1J0E - chains A and B; structure by X-ray diffraction, 2.45 A resolution.

Chain A (and B):
Name: 1-aminocyclopropane-1-carboxylate deaminase
Source organism: Williopsis saturnus
Notes: EC 3.5.99.7; chain B of this document is another copy of the same molecule, construct and numbering; everything in this record applies to it too
Reference sequence: Q7M523 (1A1D_CYBSA); numbering as in UniProt (aligned over 1-341)
Chain sequence (341 residues; numbered 1 to 341; the number before each row is that of its first residue):
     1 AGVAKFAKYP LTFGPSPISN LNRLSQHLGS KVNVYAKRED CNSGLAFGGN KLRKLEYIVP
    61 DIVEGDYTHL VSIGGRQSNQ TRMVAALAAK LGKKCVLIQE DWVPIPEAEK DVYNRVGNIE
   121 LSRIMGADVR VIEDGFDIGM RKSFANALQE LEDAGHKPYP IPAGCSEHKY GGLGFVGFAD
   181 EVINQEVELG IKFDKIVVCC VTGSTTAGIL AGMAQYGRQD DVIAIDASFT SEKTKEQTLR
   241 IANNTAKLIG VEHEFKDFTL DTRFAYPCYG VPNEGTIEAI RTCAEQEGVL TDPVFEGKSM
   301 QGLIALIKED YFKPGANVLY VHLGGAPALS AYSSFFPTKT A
Modified residues: Lys51 ((2S)-2-amino-6-[[3-hydroxy-2-methyl-5-(phosphonooxymethyl)pyridin-4-yl]methylideneamino]hexanoic acid; LLP)
Differences from the reference sequence: engineered mutation Ala1 (Ser in Q7M523), Phe295 (Tyr in Q7M523)
Small-molecule neighbours: 1-aminocyclopropanecarboxylic acid (1AC): Lys51, Gly74, Gly75, Ser78, Asn79, Gln80, Trp102, Tyr269, Phe295

How chain A and chain B interact:
Residue-residue contacts (85):
  Phe13(A) with Pro17(B), hydrophobic; Cys41(B), hydrophobic
  Pro17(A) with Phe13(B), hydrophobic
  Arg23(A) with Ala89(B), hydrogen bond (side chain-backbone); Lys90(B); Gly92(B)
  Arg38(A) with Gly44(B), hydrogen bond (side chain-backbone)
  Cys41(A) with Phe13(B), hydrophobic; Gly44(B)
  Ser43(A) with Cys41(B)
  Gly44(A) with Arg38(B), hydrogen bond (backbone-side chain); Cys41(B); Val289(B)
  Leu45(A) with Glu287(B); Gly288(B)
  Ala46(A) with Gly288(B), hydrogen bond (backbone-backbone); Leu290(B), hydrophobic
  Phe47(A) with Phe47(B), hydrophobic; Leu290(B), hydrophobic; Ala326(B), hydrophobic; Pro327(B)
  Ala89(A) with Arg23(B), hydrogen bond (backbone-side chain); Ala284(B); Glu285(B); Gln286(B); Gly288(B)
  Lys90(A) with Arg23(B), hydrogen bond (backbone-side chain)
  Gly92(A) with Arg23(B)
  Val112(A) with Val112(B), hydrophobic
  Arg115(A) with Ala108(B); Glu109(B), salt bridge; Ser333(B)
  Val116(A) with Val116(B), hydrophobic; Ser330(B)
  Gly117(A) with Ser330(B), hydrogen bond (backbone-side chain)
  Glu120(A) with Leu329(B); Ser330(B), hydrogen bond (side chain-backbone); Tyr332(B); Ser333(B), hydrogen bond (side chain-backbone)
  Leu121(A) with Leu290(B), hydrophobic; Leu329(B), hydrophobic
  Arg123(A) with Arg281(B), hydrogen bond (backbone-side chain); Thr338(B), hydrogen bond
  Ile124(A) with Ala284(B); Glu285(B); Leu329(B), hydrophobic; Phe336(B), hydrophobic
  Met125(A) with Ala284(B); Glu285(B)
  Gly126(A) with Lys339(B), hydrogen bond (backbone-side chain)
  Ile280(A) with Ile124(B), hydrophobic
  Arg281(A) with Ile124(B)
  Ala284(A) with Ala89(B); Ile124(B); Met125(B)
  Glu285(A) with Ala89(B); Met125(B); Gly126(B)
  Gln286(A) with Ala89(B)
  Glu287(A) with Leu45(B); Lys90(B)
  Gly288(A) with Gly44(B); Leu45(B); Ala46(B), hydrogen bond (backbone-backbone)
  Leu290(A) with Ala46(B), hydrophobic; Phe47(B), hydrophobic; Leu121(B), hydrophobic; Met125(B), hydrophobic
  Ala326(A) with Phe47(B), hydrophobic
  Pro327(A) with Phe47(B)
  Leu329(A) with Glu120(B); Leu121(B), hydrophobic; Ile124(B), hydrophobic
  Ser330(A) with Val116(B); Gly117(B); Glu120(B); Ser330(B)
  Tyr332(A) with Glu120(B)
  Ser333(A) with Arg115(B); Val116(B); Glu120(B), hydrogen bond (backbone-side chain)
  Phe336(A) with Glu120(B); Ile124(B), hydrophobic
  Thr338(A) with Arg123(B), hydrogen bond
  Lys339(A) with Gly126(B)
Interface residues without a listed pair, chain A (46 interface residues in all): Ser19, Ala86, Leu91, Asp128, Val289, Ala341
Interface residues without a listed pair, chain B (50 interface residues in all): Ser19, Ser43, Ala86, Leu91, Lys94, Ala127, Val129, Ile280, Ala341

In short:
The interface between chain A and chain B involves 46 residues on one side and 50 on the other, with 15
hydrogen bonds and 1 salt bridge. Polar pairs include Arg115(A)-Glu109(B), Arg23(A)-Ala89(B) and
Arg38(A)-Gly44(B). Bound to chain A: 1-aminocyclopropanecarboxylic acid.
Both chains are 1-aminocyclopropane-1-carboxylate deaminase (Williopsis saturnus). Entry 1J0E (ACC deaminase
mutant reacton intermediate) was determined by X-ray diffraction (same publication as 1J0C and 1J0D).
